3L74 - chains A and E of the 20 polymer chains in the assembly; structure by X-ray diffraction, 2.76 A resolution.

[Chain A]
Molecule: Mitochondrial ubiquinol-cytochrome-C reductase complex core protein I
Organism: Gallus gallus
Notes: EC 1.10.2.2
UniProt: D0VX31 (D0VX31_CHICK); residues 1-446 here = UniProt positions 1-446
Amino-acid sequence (446 residues; row label = number of the first residue in the row):
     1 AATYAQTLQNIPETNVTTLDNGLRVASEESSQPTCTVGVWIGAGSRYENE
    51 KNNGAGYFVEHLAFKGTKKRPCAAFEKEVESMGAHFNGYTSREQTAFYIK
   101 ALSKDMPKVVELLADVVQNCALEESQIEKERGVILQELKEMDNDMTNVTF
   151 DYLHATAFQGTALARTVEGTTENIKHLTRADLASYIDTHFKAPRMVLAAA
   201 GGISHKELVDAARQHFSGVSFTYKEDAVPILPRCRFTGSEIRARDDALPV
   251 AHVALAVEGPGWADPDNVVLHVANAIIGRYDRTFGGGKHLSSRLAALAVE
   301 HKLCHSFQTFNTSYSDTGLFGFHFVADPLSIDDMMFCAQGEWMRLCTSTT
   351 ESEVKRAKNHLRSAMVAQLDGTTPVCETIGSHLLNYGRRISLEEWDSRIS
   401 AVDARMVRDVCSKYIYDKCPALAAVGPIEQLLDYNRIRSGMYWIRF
Unresolved in the structure: 1, 445-446

[Chain E]
Molecule: Cytochrome B-C1 complex subunit 5, rieske ironsulfur protein, mitochondrial
Organism: Gallus gallus
Notes: EC 1.10.2.2
UniProt: Q5ZLR5 (UCRI_CHICK); residues 1-196 here correspond to UniProt positions 77-272 (UniProt number = residue number + 76)
Amino-acid sequence (196 residues; numbered 1 to 196; the number before each row is that of its first residue):
     1 VHNDVTVPDFSAYRREDVMDATTSSQTSSEDRKGFSYLVTATACVATAYA
    51 AKNVVTQFISSLSASADVLALSKIEIKLSDIPEGKNVAFKWRGKPLFVRH
   101 RTQAEINQEAEVDVSKLRDPQHDLDRVKKPEWVILVGVCTHLGCVPIANS
   151 GDFGGYYCPCHGSHYDASGRIRKGPAPYNLEVPTYQFVGDDLVVVG
Disulfides: Cys144-Cys160
Ion coordination: 2Fe-2S cluster Fe: Cys139, His141, Cys158, His161
Residues lining bound ligands: 2Fe-2S cluster (FES): Cys139, His141, Leu142, Gly143, Cys144, Cys158, Cys160, His161, Gly162, Ser163, Pro175
Swiss-Prot annotation at these positions:
  - binding site ([2Fe-2S] cluster): Cys139, His141, Leu142, Cys158, His161, Ser163

[How chain A and chain E interact]
Residue-residue contacts (38):
  Leu138(A) - Val1(E)
  Leu138(A) - Asn3(E)
  Asp142(A) - Val1(E)
  Asp142(A) - His2(E)  salt bridge
  Val148(A) - His2(E)
  Asp151(A) - His2(E)  salt bridge
  Tyr152(A) - His2(E)
  Tyr152(A) - Val5(E)
  Ala155(A) - Val7(E)
  Thr156(A) - Val7(E)
  Gln159(A) - Val7(E)
  Gln159(A) - Phe10(E)
  Gln159(A) - Arg14(E)  hydrogen bond
  Gly160(A) - Ala21(E)
  Thr161(A) - Ala21(E)
  Thr166(A) - Asn3(E)  hydrogen bond
  Glu168(A) - Asn3(E)
  Gly169(A) - Asn3(E)
  Thr170(A) - Asp4(E)
  Thr171(A) - Val1(E)
  Thr171(A) - Asp4(E)  hydrogen bond
  Arg233(A) - Ala21(E)
  Arg233(A) - Thr22(E)
  Arg235(A) - Arg14(E)
  Arg235(A) - Val18(E)  hydrogen bond (side chain-backbone)
  Arg235(A) - Met19(E)  hydrogen bond (side chain-backbone)
  Arg235(A) - Asp20(E)
  Arg235(A) - Ala21(E)  hydrogen bond (backbone-backbone)
  Arg235(A) - Thr23(E)
  Phe236(A) - Ser25(E)  hydrogen bond (backbone-side chain)
  Phe236(A) - Gln26(E)
  Thr237(A) - Arg14(E)  hydrogen bond
  Glu258(A) - Gln26(E)  hydrogen bond
  Asp417(A) - Lys33(E)  hydrogen bond (backbone-side chain)
  Asp417(A) - Tyr37(E)  hydrogen bond
  Lys418(A) - Gln26(E)  hydrogen bond
  Arg438(A) - Lys33(E)
  Arg438(A) - Tyr37(E)
Interface residues without a listed pair, chain A (30 interface residues in all): Lys139, Met141, Asn147, Pro232, Cys234, Ile241, Tyr442
Interface residues without a listed pair, chain E (21 interface residues in all): Pro8, Ser24, Ser29

[Overview]
The interface between chain A and chain E involves 30 residues on one side and 21 on the other; the contacts
include 12 hydrogen bonds and 2 salt bridges. Among the polar pairs are Asp142(A)-His2(E), Asp151(A)-His2(E)
and Gln159(A)-Arg14(E). Chain E binds 2Fe-2S cluster.
Chain A is Mitochondrial ubiquinol-cytochrome-C reductase complex core protein I and chain E is Cytochrome
B-C1 complex subunit 5, rieske ironsulfur protein, mitochondrial, both from Gallus gallus; the structure,
Cytochrome BC1 complex from chicken with famoxadone bound, was determined by X-ray diffraction.
